Entry 8D2T (electron microscopy, 3.40 A resolution); this record covers chains A and C of the 3 polymer chains in the assembly.

Chain A:
Protein: Sodium-dependent lysophosphatidylcholine symporter 1-B
Source organism: Danio rerio
UniProt: Q6DEJ6 (NLS1B_DANRE); numbering as in UniProt (aligned over 22-509)
Amino-acid sequence (508 residues; row label = number of the first residue in the row):
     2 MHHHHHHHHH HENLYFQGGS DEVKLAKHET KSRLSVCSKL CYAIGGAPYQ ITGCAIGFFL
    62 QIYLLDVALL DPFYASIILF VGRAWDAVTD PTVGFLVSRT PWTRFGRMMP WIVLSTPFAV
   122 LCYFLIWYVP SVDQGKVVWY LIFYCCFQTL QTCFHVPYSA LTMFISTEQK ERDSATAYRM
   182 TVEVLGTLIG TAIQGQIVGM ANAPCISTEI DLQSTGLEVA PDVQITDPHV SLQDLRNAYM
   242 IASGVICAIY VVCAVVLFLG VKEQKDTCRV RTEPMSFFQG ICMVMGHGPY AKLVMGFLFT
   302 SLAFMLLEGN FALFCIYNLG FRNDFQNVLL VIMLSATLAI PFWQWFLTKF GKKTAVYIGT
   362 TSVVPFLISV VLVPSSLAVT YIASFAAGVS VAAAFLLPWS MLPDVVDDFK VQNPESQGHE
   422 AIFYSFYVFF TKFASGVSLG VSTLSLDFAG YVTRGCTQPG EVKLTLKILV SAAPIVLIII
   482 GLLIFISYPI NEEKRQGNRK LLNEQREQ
Unresolved in the structure: 2-32, 215-229, 508-509
Differences from the reference sequence: initiating methionine (2); expression tag (3-21); engineered mutation Gln214 (Asn in Q6DEJ6), Gln225 (Asn in Q6DEJ6), Gln509 (Asn in Q6DEJ6)
Cystine bridges: Cys206-Cys457

Chain C:
Protein: FAB heavy chain
Source organism: Mus musculus
Notes: antibody fragment or engineered binder
Amino-acid sequence (203 residues; each row starts with the number of its first residue):
     1 ASKLELSGPA EPRGSKSAQI TCKAKGFPEA RFWVFWLFQR AAALDWPAAN FSGGPVQFES
    61 RFQGNASLKG SQAQANAELN IGALGSSTAT YRCGWKLANG GFFPSWGGAN VNGAAGAKAP
   121 AVYPVEISGA GTGSVTLGCL VKGYNAKPNL TWPGASGALT FPSELNGALW NLASAVTGSG
   181 FPSATCAVGF GAATDVDKKV AAA
Cystine bridges: Cys22-Cys93, Cys139-Cys186

Chain A / chain C interface:
Pairs across the interface - 20 pairs, chain A then chain C:
  Asp72(A) - Leu97(C)
  Asp72(A) - Asn99(C)
  Pro73(A) - Asn99(C)
  Thr209(A) - Lys96(C)
  Glu210(A) - Trp33(C)
  Glu210(A) - Phe35(C)
  Glu210(A) - Trp46(C)
  Glu210(A) - Ala49(C)
  Glu210(A) - Gln57(C)  hydrogen bond (backbone-side chain)
  Ile211(A) - Trp33(C)  hydrophobic
  Leu213(A) - Trp46(C)  hydrophobic
  Leu213(A) - Gln57(C)  hydrogen bond (backbone-side chain)
  Leu213(A) - Phe58(C)
  Asp448(A) - Asn99(C)
  Phe449(A) - Arg31(C)
  Gly451(A) - Ala98(C)
  Tyr452(A) - Ala98(C)
  Tyr452(A) - Asn99(C)  hydrogen bond (backbone-side chain)
  Val453(A) - Asn99(C)
  Thr454(A) - Asn99(C)  hydrogen bond (backbone-backbone)
Other interface residues (no listed pair), chain A (14 interface residues in all): Gln214, Glu462
Other interface residues (no listed pair), chain C (12 interface residues in all): Phe51

Summary:
14 residues of chain A face 12 of chain C across their interface, with 4 hydrogen bonds. Among the polar pairs
are Glu210(A)-Gln57(C), Leu213(A)-Gln57(C) and Tyr452(A)-Asn99(C).
Chain A is Sodium-dependent lysophosphatidylcholine symporter 1-B (Danio rerio) and chain C is FAB heavy chain
(Mus musculus); the structure, Zebrafish MFSD2A isoform B in inward open ligand-free conformation, was
determined by electron microscopy together with 8D2S, 8D2U, 8D2V, 8D2W and 8D2X from the same study.
